PDB entry 8ZC0 | electron microscopy, 4.17 A resolution (low resolution: residue-level contacts below are approximate; hydrogen-bond / salt-bridge calls are withheld) | chains A and G of the 9 polymer chains in the assembly

# Chain A
Protein: Spike glycoprotein
From: Severe acute respiratory syndrome coronavirus 2
UniProtKB: P0DTC2 (SPIKE_SARS2); aligned to UniProt positions 14-1204 over residues 17-1211 (the alignment contains insertions or deletions, so no single offset holds)
Chain sequence (1240 residues; each row starts with the number of its first residue; note: 4 numbers in that range are skipped by the numbering (no residue carries them; nothing is unmodelled there)):
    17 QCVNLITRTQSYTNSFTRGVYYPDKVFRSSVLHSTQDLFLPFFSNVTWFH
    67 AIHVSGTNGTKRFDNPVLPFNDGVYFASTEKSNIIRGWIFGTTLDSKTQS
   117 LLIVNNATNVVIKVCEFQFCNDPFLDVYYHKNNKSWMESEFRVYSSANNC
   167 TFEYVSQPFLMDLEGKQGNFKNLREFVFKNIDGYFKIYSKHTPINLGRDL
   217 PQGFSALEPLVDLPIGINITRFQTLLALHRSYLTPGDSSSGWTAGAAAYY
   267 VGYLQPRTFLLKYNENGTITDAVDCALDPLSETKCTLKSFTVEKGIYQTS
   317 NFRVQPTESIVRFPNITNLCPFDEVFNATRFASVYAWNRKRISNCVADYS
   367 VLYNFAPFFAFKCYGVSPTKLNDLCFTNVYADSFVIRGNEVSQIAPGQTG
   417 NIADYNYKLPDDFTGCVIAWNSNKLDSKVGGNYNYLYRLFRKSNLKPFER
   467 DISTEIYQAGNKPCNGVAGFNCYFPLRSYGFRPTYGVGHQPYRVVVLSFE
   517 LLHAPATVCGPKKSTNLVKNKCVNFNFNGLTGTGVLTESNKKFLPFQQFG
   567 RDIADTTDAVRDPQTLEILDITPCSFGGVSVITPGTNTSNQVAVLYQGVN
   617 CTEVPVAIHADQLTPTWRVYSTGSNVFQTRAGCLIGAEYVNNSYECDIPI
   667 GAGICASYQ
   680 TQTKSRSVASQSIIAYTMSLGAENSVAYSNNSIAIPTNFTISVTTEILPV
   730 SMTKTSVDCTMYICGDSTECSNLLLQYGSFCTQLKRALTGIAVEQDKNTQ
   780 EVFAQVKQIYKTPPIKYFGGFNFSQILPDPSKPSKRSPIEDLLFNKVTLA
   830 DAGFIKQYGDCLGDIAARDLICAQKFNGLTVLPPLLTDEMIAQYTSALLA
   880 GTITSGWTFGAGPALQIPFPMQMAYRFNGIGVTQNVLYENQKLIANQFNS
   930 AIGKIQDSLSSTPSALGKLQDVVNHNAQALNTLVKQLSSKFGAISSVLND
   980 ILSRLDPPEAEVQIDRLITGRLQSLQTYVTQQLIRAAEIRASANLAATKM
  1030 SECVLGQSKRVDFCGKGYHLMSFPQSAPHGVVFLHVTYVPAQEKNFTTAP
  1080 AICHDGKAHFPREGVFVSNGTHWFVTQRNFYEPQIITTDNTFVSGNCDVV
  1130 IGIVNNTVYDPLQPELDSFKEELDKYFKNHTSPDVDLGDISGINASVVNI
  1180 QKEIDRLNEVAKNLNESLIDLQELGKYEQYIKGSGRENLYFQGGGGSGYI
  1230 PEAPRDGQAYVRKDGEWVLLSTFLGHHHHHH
Not modelled in the structure: 17-26, 69-81, 97-98, 143-154, 161-167, 177-186, 211-215, 248-262, 621-640, 680-690, 828-855, 1148-1260
Differences from the reference sequence: variant Ile22 (Thr19 in P0DTC2), Ser27 (Ala in P0DTC2), Asp142 (Gly in P0DTC2), Gly213 (Val in P0DTC2), Asp339 (Gly in P0DTC2), Phe371 (Ser in P0DTC2), Pro373 (Ser in P0DTC2), Phe375 (Ser in P0DTC2), Ala376 (Thr in P0DTC2), Asn405 (Asp in P0DTC2), Ser408 (Arg in P0DTC2), Asn417 (Lys in P0DTC2), Lys440 (Asn in P0DTC2), Asn477 (Ser in P0DTC2), Lys478 (Thr in P0DTC2), Ala484 (Glu in P0DTC2), Arg493 (Gln in P0DTC2), Arg498 (Gln in P0DTC2), Tyr501 (Asn in P0DTC2), His505 (Tyr in P0DTC2), Gly614 (Asp in P0DTC2), Tyr655 (His in P0DTC2), Lys683 (Asn679 in P0DTC2), Lys764 (Asn in P0DTC2), Tyr796 (Asp in P0DTC2), His954 (Gln in P0DTC2), Lys969 (Asn in P0DTC2); engineered mutation Pro817 (Phe in P0DTC2), Pro892 (Ala in P0DTC2), Pro899 (Ala in P0DTC2), Pro942 (Ala in P0DTC2), Pro986 (Lys in P0DTC2), Pro987 (Val in P0DTC2); expression tag (1212-1260)
Disulfide bonds: Cys291-Cys301, Cys336-Cys361, Cys379-Cys432, Cys391-Cys525, Cys480-Cys488, Cys538-Cys590, Cys617-Cys649, Cys662-Cys671, Cys738-Cys760, Cys743-Cys749, Cys1032-Cys1043, Cys1082-Cys1126
Glycans and other covalent adducts: N-acetylglucosamine (NAG) linked to Asn61, Asn122, Asn282, Asn331, Asn616, Asn657, Asn709, Asn717, Asn801, Asn1074, Asn1098, Asn1134
Swiss-Prot annotation at these positions:
  - glycosylation (N-linked (GlcNAc...) asparagine): Asn20 (complex), Asn125 (hybrid), Asn334 (complex), Asn606 (hybrid)

# Chain G
Protein: Light chain of D1F6 Fab
From: Homo sapiens
Notes: antibody fragment or engineered binder
Chain sequence (223 residues; each row starts with the number of its first residue):
     1 QPVLTQPPSASGPPGQSVSISCSGSRSNIGTNFVYWYQQLPGAAPKLLIY
    51 KNDQRPSGVPERFFGSKSGTSASLAISGLRSEDEVDYYCAAWDDSLSGHV
   101 FGAGTKVTVLGTKLTVLGQPKAAPSVTLFPPSSEELQANKATLVCLISDF
   151 YPGAVTVAWKADSSPVKAGVETTTPSKQSNNKYAASSYLSLTPEQWKSHR
   201 SYSCQVTHEGSTVEKTVAPTECS
Not modelled in the structure: 1, 111-117, 222-223
Disulfide bonds: Cys22-Cys89, Cys145-Cys204

# Interface between chain A and chain G
Pairs across the interface (9):
  Ile472(A) with Gly30(G); Thr31(G)
  Gly482(A) with Ile29(G); Gly30(G)
  Val483(A) with Thr70(G)
  Ala484(A) with Gly30(G); Lys67(G); Gly69(G)
  Gly485(A) with Lys67(G)
Also at the interface, not in a pair above, chain A (7 interface residues in all): Asn481, Phe490
Also at the interface, not in a pair above, chain G (7 interface residues in all): Arg26

# In short
Chain A and chain G each contribute 7 residues to their interface. Covalently linked N-acetylglucosamine: at
Asn61(A), Asn122(A), Asn282(A), Asn331(A), Asn616(A) and Asn657(A) and 6 more.
Here chain A is Spike glycoprotein (Severe acute respiratory syndrome coronavirus 2) and chain G is Light
chain of D1F6 Fab (Homo sapiens). Entry 8ZC0 (SARS-CoV-2 Omicron BA.2 spike trimer (6P) in complex with 3 D1F6
Fabs (2 RBD up)) was determined by electron microscopy together with 8ZBY, 8ZBZ, 8ZC1, 8ZC2, 8ZC3, 8ZC4, 8ZC5
and 8ZC6 from the same study.
